PDB entry 7MLI | X-ray diffraction, 3.60 A resolution | chains C and G of the 9 polymer chains in the assembly

[Chain C]
Protein: DNA-directed RNA polymerase subunit beta
Organism: Thermus thermophilus (strain HB8 / ATCC 27634 / DSM 579)
Notes: EC 2.7.7.6
UniProt: Q8RQE9 (RPOB_THET8); numbering as in UniProt (aligned over 1-1119)
Amino-acid sequence (1119 residues; each row starts with the number of its first residue):
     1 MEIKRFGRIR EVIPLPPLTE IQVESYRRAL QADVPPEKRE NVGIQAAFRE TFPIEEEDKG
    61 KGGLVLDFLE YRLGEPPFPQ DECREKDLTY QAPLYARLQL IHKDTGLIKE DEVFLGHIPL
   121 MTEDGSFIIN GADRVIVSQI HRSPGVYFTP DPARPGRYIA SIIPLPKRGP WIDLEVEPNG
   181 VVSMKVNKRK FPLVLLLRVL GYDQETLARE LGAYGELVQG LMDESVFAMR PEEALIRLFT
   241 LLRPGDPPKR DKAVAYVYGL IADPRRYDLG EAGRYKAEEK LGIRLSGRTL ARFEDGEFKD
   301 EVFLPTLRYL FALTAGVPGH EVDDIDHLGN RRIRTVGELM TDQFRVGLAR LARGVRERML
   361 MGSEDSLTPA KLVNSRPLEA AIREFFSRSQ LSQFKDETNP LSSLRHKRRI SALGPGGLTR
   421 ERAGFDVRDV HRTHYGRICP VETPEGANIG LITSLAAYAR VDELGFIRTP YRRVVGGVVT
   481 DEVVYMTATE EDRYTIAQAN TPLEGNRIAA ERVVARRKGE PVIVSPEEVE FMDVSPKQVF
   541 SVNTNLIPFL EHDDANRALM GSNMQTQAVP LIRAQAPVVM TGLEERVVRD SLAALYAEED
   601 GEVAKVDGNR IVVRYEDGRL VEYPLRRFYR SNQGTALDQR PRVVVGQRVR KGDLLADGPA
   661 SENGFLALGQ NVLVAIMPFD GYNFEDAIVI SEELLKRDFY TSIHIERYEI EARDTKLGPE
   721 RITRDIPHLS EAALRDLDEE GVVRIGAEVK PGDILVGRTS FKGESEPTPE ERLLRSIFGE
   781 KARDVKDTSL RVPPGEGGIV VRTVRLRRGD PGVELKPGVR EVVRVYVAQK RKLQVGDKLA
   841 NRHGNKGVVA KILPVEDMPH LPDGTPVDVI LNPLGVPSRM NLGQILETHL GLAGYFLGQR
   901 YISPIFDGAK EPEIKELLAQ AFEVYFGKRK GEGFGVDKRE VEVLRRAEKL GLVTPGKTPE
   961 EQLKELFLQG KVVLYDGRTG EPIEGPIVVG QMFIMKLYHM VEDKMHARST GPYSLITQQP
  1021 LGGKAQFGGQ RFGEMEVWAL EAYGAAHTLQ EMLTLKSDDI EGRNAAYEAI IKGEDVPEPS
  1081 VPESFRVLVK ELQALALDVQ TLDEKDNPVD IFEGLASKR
Unresolved in the structure: 57-63, 1119

[Chain G]
Molecule: 20-nt DNA strand
Sequence (20 nucleotides; row label = number of the first residue in the row):
     2 CCTGCATCCG TAGGGCGAGG
Unresolved in the structure: 2-5, 21

[Interface between chain C and chain G]
Residue-residue contacts (10):
  Phe-394(C) with DG20(G), phosphate contact
  Gly-1023(C) with DG18(G), phosphate contact
  Lys-1024(C) with DG18(G), hydrogen bond to the phosphate; DA19(G), hydrogen bond to the phosphate
  Ala-1025(C) with DA19(G), hydrogen bond to the phosphate
  Gln-1030(C) with DC17(G), sugar contact
  Arg-1031(C) with DG16(G), salt bridge to the phosphate; DC17(G), hydrogen bond to the phosphate
  Gly-1033(C) with DG16(G), phosphate contact
  Met-1035(C) with DG15(G), sugar contact
Interface residues without a listed pair, chain C (12 interface residues in all): Glu-421, Arg-630, Glu-706, Gly-1029
Interface residues without a listed pair, chain G (7 interface residues in all): DA13

[Summary]
The interface between chain C and chain G involves 12 residues on one side and 7 on the other; the contacts
include 4 hydrogen bonds and 1 salt bridge. Polar contacts include Lys-1024(C)/DG18(G), Lys-1024(C)/DA19(G)
and Ala-1025(C)/DA19(G).
Here chain C is DNA-directed RNA polymerase subunit beta (Thermus thermophilus (strain HB8 / ATCC 27634 / DSM
579)) and chain G is a 20-nt DNA strand. Entry 7MLI (Crystal structure of Thermus thermophilus reiterative
transcription complex with 5nt oligo-C RNA) was determined by X-ray diffraction (same publication as 7MLB,
7MLJ and 7RDQ).
